8Q84 - chains J and N of the 25 polymer chains in the assembly; structure by electron microscopy, 3.15 A resolution.

Chain J:
Protein: DASH complex subunit DUO1
Organism: Saccharomyces cerevisiae
Reference sequence: P53168 (DUO1_YEAST); numbering as in UniProt (aligned over 1-247)
Sequence (247 residues; numbered 1 to 247; the number before each row is that of its first residue):
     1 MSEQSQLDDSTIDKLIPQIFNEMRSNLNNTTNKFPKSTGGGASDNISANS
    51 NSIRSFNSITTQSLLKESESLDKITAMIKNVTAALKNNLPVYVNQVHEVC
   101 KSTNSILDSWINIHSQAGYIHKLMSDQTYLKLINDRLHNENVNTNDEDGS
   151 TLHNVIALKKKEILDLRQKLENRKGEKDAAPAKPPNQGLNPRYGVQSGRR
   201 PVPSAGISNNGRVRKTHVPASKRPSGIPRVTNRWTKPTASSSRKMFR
Not modelled in the structure: 1-59, 177-247
Curated features (UniProtKB/Swiss-Prot):
  - modified residue: Ser-2 (N-acetylserine)
  - mutagenesis: Glu-67 (E67K: In DUO1-1; produces abnormal spindles resulting in growth arrest at 37 degrees Celsius; when associated with V-157), Ala-117 (A117T: In DUO1-2; produces abnormal spindles resulting in growth arrest at 37 degrees Celsius; when associated with I-124), Met-124 (M124I: In DUO1-2; produces abnormal spindles resulting in growth arrest at 37 degrees Celsius; when associated with T-117), Ala-157 (A157V: In DUO1-1; produces abnormal spindles resulting in growth arrest at 37 degrees Celsius; when associated with K-67)

Chain N:
Protein: DASH complex subunit DAD3
Organism: Saccharomyces cerevisiae
Reference sequence: P69850 (DAD3_YEAST); numbering as in UniProt (aligned over 1-94)
Sequence (94 residues; row label = number of the first residue in the row):
     1 MEHNLSPLQQEVLDKYKQLSLDLKALDETIKELNYSQHRQQHSQQETVSP
    51 DEILQEMRDIEVKIGLVGTLLKGSVYSLILQRKQEQESLGSNSK
Not modelled in the structure: 1-2

How chain J and chain N interact:
Pairs across the interface (40; chain J residue first):
  Leu-64(J) / Leu-8(N)  hydrophobic
  Glu-67(J) / Val-12(N)
  Glu-67(J) / Tyr-16(N)
  Leu-71(J) / Lys-15(N)
  Leu-71(J) / Tyr-16(N)  hydrophobic
  Asp-72(J) / Lys-15(N)  salt bridge
  Ile-74(J) / Leu-19(N)  hydrophobic
  Thr-75(J) / Lys-15(N)
  Thr-75(J) / Gln-18(N)
  Thr-75(J) / Asp-22(N)
  Ile-78(J) / Asp-22(N)
  Ile-78(J) / Leu-23(N)  hydrophobic
  Ile-78(J) / Leu-26(N)  hydrophobic
  Val-81(J) / Leu-26(N)  hydrophobic
  Thr-82(J) / Leu-26(N)
  Thr-82(J) / Thr-29(N)
  Leu-85(J) / Ile-30(N)  hydrophobic
  Leu-85(J) / Leu-33(N)  hydrophobic
  Lys-86(J) / Thr-29(N)
  Leu-89(J) / Leu-33(N)  hydrophobic
  Val-93(J) / Glu-46(N)
  Val-93(J) / Val-48(N)  hydrophobic
  Val-93(J) / Glu-52(N)
  Asn-94(J) / Glu-46(N)
  Val-96(J) / Glu-52(N)
  His-97(J) / Glu-46(N)
  His-97(J) / Asp-51(N)
  His-97(J) / Glu-52(N)  hydrogen bond (backbone-side chain)
  Cys-100(J) / Glu-52(N)
  Cys-100(J) / Met-57(N)  hydrophobic
  Cys-100(J) / Ile-60(N)
  Asn-104(J) / Glu-56(N)  hydrogen bond
  Asn-104(J) / Asp-59(N)
  Asn-104(J) / Ile-60(N)
  Asn-104(J) / Lys-63(N)
  Leu-107(J) / Lys-63(N)
  Leu-107(J) / Val-67(N)  hydrophobic
  Asp-108(J) / Lys-63(N)  salt bridge
  Trp-110(J) / Leu-66(N)
  Ile-111(J) / Leu-66(N)  hydrophobic
Also at the interface, not in a pair above, chain J (25 interface residues in all): Ser-68, Lys-79, Thr-103
Also at the interface, not in a pair above, chain N (27 interface residues in all): Glu-11, Ala-25, Gln-45, Ile-64

In short:
25 residues of chain J and 27 residues of chain N are in contact, with 2 hydrogen bonds and 2 salt bridges.
Among the polar pairs are Asp-72(J)/Lys-15(N), Asp-108(J)/Lys-63(N) and His-97(J)/Glu-52(N). From UniProt: 4
mutagenesis sites on chain J.
Here chain J is DASH complex subunit DUO1 and chain N is DASH complex subunit DAD3, both from Saccharomyces
cerevisiae. Entry 8Q84 (Outer kinetochore Dam1 protomer dimer Ndc80-Nuf2 coiled-coil complex) was determined
by electron microscopy, deposited together with 8Q85.
